PDB entry 5B6O | X-ray diffraction, 2.20 A resolution | chains A and B

Chain A (and B):
Name: 3C-like proteinase
From: Human SARS coronavirus
Notes: EC 3.4.22.69; chain B of this document is another copy of the same molecule, construct and numbering; everything in this record applies to it too
UniProt: P0C6X7 (R1AB_CVHSA); residues 1-316 here correspond to UniProt positions 3241-3556 (UniProt number = residue number + 3240)
Amino-acid sequence (316 residues; each row starts with the number of its first residue):
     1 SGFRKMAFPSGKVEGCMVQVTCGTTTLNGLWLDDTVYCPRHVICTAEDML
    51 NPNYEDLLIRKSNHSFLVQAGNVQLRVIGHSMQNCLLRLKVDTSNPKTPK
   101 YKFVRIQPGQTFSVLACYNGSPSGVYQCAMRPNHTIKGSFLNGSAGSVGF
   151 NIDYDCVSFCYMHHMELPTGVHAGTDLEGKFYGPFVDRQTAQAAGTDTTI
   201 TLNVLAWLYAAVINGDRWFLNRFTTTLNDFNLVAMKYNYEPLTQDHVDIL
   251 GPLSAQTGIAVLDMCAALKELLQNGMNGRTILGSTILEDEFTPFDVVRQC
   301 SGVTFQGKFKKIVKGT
Unresolved in the structure: 311-316 (chain B: 302-316)
Sequence notes: engineered mutation Ala145 (Cys3385 in P0C6X7)
Reported in the primary citation:
  - conformationally variable residues (loop rearrangement, side-chain flip): Thr45 to Asn51, Gln189

Chain A / chain B interface:
Residue-residue contacts (74):
  Ser1(A) with Gly138(B); Ser139(B); Phe140(B), hydrogen bond (backbone-backbone); Glu166(B), hydrogen bond; Gly170(B), hydrogen bond (side chain-backbone); His172(B), hydrogen bond (backbone-side chain)
  Gly2(A) with Gly138(B); Ser139(B), hydrogen bond (backbone-side chain)
  Arg4(A) with Lys5(B); Tyr126(B); Gln127(B), hydrogen bond (side chain-backbone); Lys137(B), hydrogen bond (side chain-backbone); Glu290(B), salt bridge
  Lys5(A) with Arg4(B); Tyr126(B)
  Met6(A) with Gly124(B); Val125(B); Tyr126(B), hydrophobic; Ser139(B)
  Ala7(A) with Gly124(B); Val125(B), hydrogen bond (backbone-backbone)
  Phe8(A) with Val125(B)
  Pro9(A) with Ser10(B); Glu14(B); Leu115(B), hydrophobic; Pro122(B); Ser123(B); Gly124(B)
  Ser10(A) with Pro9(B); Ser10(B), hydrogen bond (side chain-backbone); Glu14(B), hydrogen bond (backbone-side chain)
  Gly11(A) with Gly11(B); Glu14(B), hydrogen bond (backbone-side chain)
  Glu14(A) with Pro9(B); Ser10(B), hydrogen bond (side chain-backbone); Gly11(B), hydrogen bond (side chain-backbone)
  Pro122(A) with Pro9(B), hydrophobic
  Ser123(A) with Pro9(B); Arg298(B), hydrogen bond (backbone-side chain)
  Gly124(A) with Ala7(B); Pro9(B); Arg298(B)
  Val125(A) with Met6(B); Ala7(B), hydrogen bond (backbone-backbone); Phe8(B); Val125(B), hydrophobic
  Tyr126(A) with Arg4(B); Lys5(B); Met6(B), hydrophobic
  Gln127(A) with Arg4(B), hydrogen bond (backbone-side chain)
  Cys128(A) with Arg4(B)
  Lys137(A) with Arg4(B), hydrogen bond (backbone-side chain)
  Gly138(A) with Ser1(B); Gly2(B)
  Ser139(A) with Ser1(B); Gly2(B), hydrogen bond (side chain-backbone); Phe3(B); Met6(B); Gln299(B), hydrogen bond
  Phe140(A) with Ser1(B), hydrogen bond (backbone-backbone)
  Leu141(A) with Gln299(B); Ser301(B)
  Glu166(A) with Ser1(B), hydrogen bond
  His172(A) with Ser1(B), hydrogen bond (side chain-backbone)
  Gly283(A) with Ile286(B)
  Thr285(A) with Ser284(B), hydrogen bond; Thr285(B), hydrogen bond (side chain-backbone); Ile286(B)
  Ile286(A) with Gly283(B)
  Glu290(A) with Arg4(B), salt bridge
  Arg298(A) with Ser123(B), hydrogen bond (side chain-backbone); Leu141(B)
  Gln299(A) with Ser139(B), hydrogen bond; Leu141(B)
Also at the interface, not in a pair above, chain A (37 interface residues in all): Phe3, Lys12, Leu115, Gly170, Thr280, Ser301
Also at the interface, not in a pair above, chain B (36 interface residues in all): Cys128

Overview:
37 residues of chain A face 36 of chain B across their interface, with 26 hydrogen bonds and 2 salt bridges.
Polar pairs include Arg4(A)-Glu290(B), Ser1(A)-Glu166(B) and Ser1(A)-Gly170(B). From the paper: conformational
variability at Thr45(A) and Gln189(A).
Both chains are 3C-like proteinase (Human SARS coronavirus). Entry 5B6O (Crystal structure of MS8104) was
determined by X-ray diffraction (same publication as 2DUC).
